1XQO - chain A; structure by X-ray diffraction, 1.03 A resolution.

[Chain A]
Protein: 8-oxoguanine DNA glycosylase
Organism: Pyrobaculum aerophilum
Reference sequence: Q8ZVK6 (Q8ZVK6_PYRAE); numbering as in UniProt (aligned over 1-256)
Chain sequence (256 residues; each row starts with the number of its first residue):
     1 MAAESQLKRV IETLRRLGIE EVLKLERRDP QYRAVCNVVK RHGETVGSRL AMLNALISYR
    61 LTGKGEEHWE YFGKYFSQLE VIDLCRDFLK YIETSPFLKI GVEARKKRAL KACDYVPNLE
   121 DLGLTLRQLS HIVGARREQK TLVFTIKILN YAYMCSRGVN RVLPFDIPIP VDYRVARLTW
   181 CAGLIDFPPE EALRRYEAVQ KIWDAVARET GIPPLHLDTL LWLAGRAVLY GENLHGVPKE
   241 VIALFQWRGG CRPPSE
Not modelled in the structure: 1, 255-256
Cystine bridges: C36-C155, C85-C113, C181-C251
Curated features (UniProtKB/Swiss-Prot):
  - active site: K140 (Schiff-base intermediate with DNA), D172
  - binding site (8-oxoguanine): Q31, S58, W69, F144, P170, D218, W222
  - mutagenesis: K140 (K140Q: Loss of activity), K147 (K147Q: Great decrease in activity and thermostability), D166 (D166N: No effect), D172 (D172N: Loss of activity)
Reported in the primary citation:
  - contacts within the chain: D172-R174 (hydrogen bond)
  - catalytic residues: K140, D172
  - mutagenesis - K147Q: decreased catalytic activity (citing earlier work)
  - mutagenesis - K147Q: decreased stability (citing earlier work)

[Summary]
Curated annotation (UniProt) lists active-site residues K140 and D172, 7 residues binding 8-oxoguanine and 4
mutagenesis sites. From the paper: catalytic residues K140 and D172; K147Q reduces catalytic activity.
Chain A is 8-oxoguanine DNA glycosylase (Pyrobaculum aerophilum); the structure, Crystal structure of native
Pa-AGOG, 8-oxoguanine DNA glycosylase from Pyrobaculum aerophilum, was determined by X-ray diffraction
together with 1XQP from the same study.
